Entry 6DR3 (X-ray diffraction, 2.10 A resolution); this record covers chain A.

# Chain A
Molecule: Penicillin-binding protein activator LpoA
Source organism: Escherichia coli (strain K12)
Reference sequence: P45464 (LPOA_ECOLI); residue numbers follow UniProt; this construct covers 31-252
Amino-acid sequence (223 residues; each row starts with the number of its first residue):
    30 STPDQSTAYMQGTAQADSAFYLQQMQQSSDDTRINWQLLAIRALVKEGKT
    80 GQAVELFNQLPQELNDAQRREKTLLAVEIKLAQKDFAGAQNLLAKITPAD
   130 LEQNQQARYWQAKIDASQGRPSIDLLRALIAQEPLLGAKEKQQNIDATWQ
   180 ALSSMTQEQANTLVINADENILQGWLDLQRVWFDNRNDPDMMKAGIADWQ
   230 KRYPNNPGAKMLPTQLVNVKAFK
Differences from the reference sequence: expression tag (30)
Reported in the primary citation:
  - conformationally variable residues (order/disorder transition): Asn-247 to Lys-252

# Summary
The paper reports conformational variability at Asn-247.
Chain A is Penicillin-binding protein activator LpoA (Escherichia coli (strain K12)); the structure, Crystal
structure of E. coli LpoA amino terminal domain, was determined by X-ray diffraction (same publication as
6DCJ).
